7KR4 - chains A and D of the 4 polymer chains in the assembly; structure by X-ray diffraction, 2.20 A resolution.

== Chain A ==
Protein: DNA ligase 1
From: Homo sapiens
Notes: EC 6.5.1.1
UniProtKB: P18858 (DNLI1_HUMAN); numbering as in UniProt (aligned over 262-904)
Sequence (647 residues; each row starts with the number of its first residue):
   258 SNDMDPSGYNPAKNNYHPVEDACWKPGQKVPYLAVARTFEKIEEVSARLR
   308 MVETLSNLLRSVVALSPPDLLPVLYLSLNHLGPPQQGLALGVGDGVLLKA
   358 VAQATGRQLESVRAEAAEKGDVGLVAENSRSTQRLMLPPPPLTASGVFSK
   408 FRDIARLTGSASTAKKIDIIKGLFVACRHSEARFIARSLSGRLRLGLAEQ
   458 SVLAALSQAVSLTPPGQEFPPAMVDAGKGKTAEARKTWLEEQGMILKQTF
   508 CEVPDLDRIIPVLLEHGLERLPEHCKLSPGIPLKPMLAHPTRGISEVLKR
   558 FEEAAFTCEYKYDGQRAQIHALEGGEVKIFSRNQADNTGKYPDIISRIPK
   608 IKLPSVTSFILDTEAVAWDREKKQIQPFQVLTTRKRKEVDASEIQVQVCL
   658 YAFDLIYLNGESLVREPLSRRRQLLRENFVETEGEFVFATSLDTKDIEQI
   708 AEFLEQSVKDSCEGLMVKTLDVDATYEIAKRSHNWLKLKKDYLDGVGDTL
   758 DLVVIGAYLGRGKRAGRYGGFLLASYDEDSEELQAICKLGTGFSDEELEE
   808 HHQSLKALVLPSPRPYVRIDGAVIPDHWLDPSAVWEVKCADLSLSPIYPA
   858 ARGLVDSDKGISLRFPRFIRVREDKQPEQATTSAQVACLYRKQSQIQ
Not modelled in the structure: 390-394, 902-904
Sequence notes: expression tag (258-261); engineered mutation Ala346 (Glu in P18858), Ala592 (Glu in P18858)
Ligand contacts: adenosine monophosphate (AMP): Ala545, Glu566, Tyr567, Lys568, Tyr569, Gln572, Arg573, Arg589, Glu621, Phe660, Ala696, Met723, Lys725, Trp742, Lys744

== Chain D ==
Molecule: 18-nt DNA strand
Sequence (18 nucleotides; row label = number of the first residue in the row):
     9 GCAGAATGGGCAGACATT

== How chain A and chain D interact ==
Residue-residue contacts - 67 pairs, chain A then chain D:
  Arg305(A) - DC10(D)  hydrogen bond to the base
  Arg305(A) - DA11(D)  hydrogen bond to the sugar
  Arg305(A) - DG12(D)  sugar contact
  Thr415(A) - DC23(D)  hydrogen bond to the phosphate
  Gly416(A) - DC23(D)  hydrogen bond to the phosphate
  Gly416(A) - DA24(D)  phosphate contact
  Ser417(A) - DA24(D)  phosphate contact
  Ala418(A) - DA24(D)  hydrogen bond to the phosphate
  Ser419(A) - DC23(D)  hydrogen bond to the phosphate
  Ser419(A) - DA24(D)  phosphate contact
  Thr420(A) - DC23(D)  hydrogen bond to the phosphate
  Thr420(A) - DA24(D)  hydrogen bond to the phosphate
  Arg451(A) - DA13(D)  phosphate contact
  Arg451(A) - DA14(D)  salt bridge to the phosphate
  Leu452(A) - DA13(D)  hydrogen bond to the phosphate
  Gly453(A) - DG12(D)  sugar contact
  Gly453(A) - DA13(D)  hydrogen bond to the phosphate
  Leu454(A) - DG12(D)  phosphate contact
  Leu454(A) - DA13(D)  phosphate contact
  Ala455(A) - DG12(D)  hydrogen bond to the phosphate
  Glu456(A) - DG12(D)  phosphate contact
  Gln457(A) - DA11(D)  phosphate contact
  Gln457(A) - DG12(D)  hydrogen bond to the phosphate
  Ser458(A) - DA11(D)  phosphate contact
  Ser458(A) - DG12(D)  hydrogen bond to the phosphate
  His546(A) - DC10(D)  salt bridge to the phosphate
  Arg557(A) - DG9(D)  phosphate contact
  Gln636(A) - DC19(D)  hydrogen bond to the phosphate
  Thr639(A) - DC19(D)  hydrogen bond to the sugar
  Thr639(A) - DA20(D)  sugar contact
  Thr640(A) - DC19(D)  phosphate contact
  Thr640(A) - DA20(D)  phosphate contact
  Arg641(A) - DA20(D)  sugar contact
  Lys642(A) - DA20(D)  phosphate contact
  Lys642(A) - DG21(D)  salt bridge to the phosphate
  Arg643(A) - DC19(D)  hydrogen bond to the base
  Arg643(A) - DA20(D)  hydrogen bond to the sugar
  Arg643(A) - DG21(D)  hydrogen bond to the phosphate
  Lys644(A) - DG21(D)  phosphate contact
  Arg738(A) - DC10(D)  salt bridge to the phosphate
  Gly767(A) - DT15(D)  phosphate contact
  Arg768(A) - DA14(D)  phosphate contact
  Arg768(A) - DT15(D)  hydrogen bond to the phosphate
  Gly769(A) - DA14(D)  phosphate contact
  Lys770(A) - DA13(D)  phosphate contact
  Lys770(A) - DA14(D)  hydrogen bond to the phosphate
  Arg771(A) - DA14(D)  phosphate contact
  Gly776(A) - DT15(D)  sugar contact
  Cys794(A) - DG17(D)  phosphate contact
  Lys795(A) - DG16(D)  salt bridge to the phosphate
  Lys795(A) - DG17(D)  hydrogen bond to the phosphate
  Leu796(A) - DG16(D)  sugar contact
  Gly797(A) - DT15(D)  sugar contact
  Gly797(A) - DG16(D)  sugar contact
  Ser850(A) - DG17(D)  hydrogen bond to the phosphate
  Ser850(A) - DG18(D)  hydrogen bond to the phosphate
  Leu851(A) - DG18(D)  phosphate contact
  Ser852(A) - DG18(D)  hydrogen bond to the phosphate
  Pro853(A) - DG18(D)  phosphate contact
  Pro853(A) - DC19(D)  phosphate contact
  Tyr855(A) - DG17(D)  hydrogen bond to the phosphate
  Tyr855(A) - DG18(D)  phosphate contact
  Ser869(A) - DG17(D)  hydrogen bond to the phosphate
  Ser869(A) - DG18(D)  phosphate contact
  Leu870(A) - DG17(D)  sugar contact
  Phe872(A) - DG16(D)  base contact
  Pro873(A) - DG16(D)  sugar contact
Also at the interface, not in a pair above, chain A (51 interface residues in all): Leu414, Ala421, Arg449, Lys504, Phe635, Thr798, Ile854

== In short ==
Chain A and chain D form an interface of 51 and 15 residues respectively; the contacts include 26 hydrogen
bonds and 5 salt bridges. Polar pairs include Arg305(A)-DC10(D), Arg643(A)-DC19(D) and Arg305(A)-DA11(D).
Chain A binds adenosine monophosphate.
Chain A is DNA ligase 1 (Homo sapiens) and chain D is an 18-nt DNA strand; the structure, Human DNA Ligase
1(E346A/E592A) Bound to a nicked DNA substrate control duplex, was determined by X-ray diffraction (same
publication as 7KR3).
